Entry 8KCB (electron microscopy, 3.17 A resolution); this record covers chains A and J of the 11 polymer chains in the assembly.

[Chain A]
Protein: Histone H2A.6
Source organism: Arabidopsis thaliana
Reference sequence: Q9LD28 (H2A6_ARATH); residues 0-129 here correspond to UniProt positions 1-130 (UniProt number = residue number + 1)
Chain sequence (130 residues; numbered 0 to 129; the number before each row is that of its first residue; numbering starts at 0):
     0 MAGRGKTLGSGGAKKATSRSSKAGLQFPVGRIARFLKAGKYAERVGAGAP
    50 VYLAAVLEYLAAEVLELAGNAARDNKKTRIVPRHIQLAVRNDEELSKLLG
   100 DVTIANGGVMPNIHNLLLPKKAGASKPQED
Disordered / not traced: 0-16, 106-129

[Chain J]
Molecule: 170-nt DNA strand
Sequence (170 nucleotides; numbered -31 to 138; the number before each row is that of its first residue; numbers below 1 keep their minus sign (DA-31 is residue -31)):
   -31 ATCGCGACACCGGCACTGGAACAGGATGTATATATGTGACACGTGCCTGG
    19 AGACTAGGGAGTAATCCCCTTGGCGGTTAAAACGCGGGGGACAGCGCGTA
    69 CGTGCGTTTAAGCGGTGCTAGAGCTGTCTACGACCAATTGAGCGGCCTCG
   119 GCACCGGGATTCTCCAGGAT
Disordered / not traced: -31 to 0, 127-138

[Chain A / chain J interface]
Residue-residue contacts - 11 pairs, chain A then chain J:
  Arg30(A) with DC111(J), salt bridge to the phosphate
  Lys36(A) with DA101(J), salt bridge to the phosphate
  Arg43(A) with DG100(J), hydrogen bond to the sugar; DA101(J), phosphate contact
  Val44(A) with DG100(J), sugar contact; DA101(J), hydrogen bond to the phosphate
  Gly45(A) with DG100(J), phosphate contact
  Ala46(A) with DG100(J), hydrogen bond to the phosphate
  Lys76(A) with DA121(J), salt bridge to the phosphate
  Thr77(A) with DG119(J), hydrogen bond to the phosphate; DC120(J), hydrogen bond to the phosphate
Also at the interface, not in a pair above, chain A (9 interface residues in all): Glu42
Also at the interface, not in a pair above, chain J (7 interface residues in all): DC99

[Summary]
The interface between chain A and chain J involves 9 residues on one side and 7 on the other; the contacts
include 5 hydrogen bonds and 3 salt bridges. Among the polar pairs are Arg43(A)-DG100(J), Val44(A)-DA101(J)
and Ala46(A)-DG100(J).
Here chain A is Histone H2A.6 (Arabidopsis thaliana) and chain J is a 170-nt DNA strand. Entry 8KCB (Complex
of DDM1-nucleosome(H2A) complex with DDM1 bound to SHL2) was determined by electron microscopy (same
publication as 8KCC).
